PDB entry 8R1X | solution NMR | chains A and C of the 3 polymer chains in the assembly

[Chain A]
Molecule: High mobility group protein D
Organism: Drosophila melanogaster
UniProt: Q05783 (HMGD_DROME); residue numbers follow UniProt; this construct covers 1-112
Chain sequence (112 residues; each row starts with the number of its first residue):
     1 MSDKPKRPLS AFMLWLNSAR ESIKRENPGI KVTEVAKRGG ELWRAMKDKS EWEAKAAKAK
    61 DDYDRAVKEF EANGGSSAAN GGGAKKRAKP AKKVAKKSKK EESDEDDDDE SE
Not modelled in the structure: 1, 75-112
Sequence notes: engineered mutation Phe12 (Tyr in Q05783)
Swiss-Prot annotation at these positions:
  - DNA-binding region: Pro5 to Glu71 (HMG box)
  - modified residue (Phosphoserine): Ser10, Ser103, Ser111
From the paper describing this entry:
  - mutagenesis - Y12F (-11.0 kcal mol-1): unchanged binding to dA2 bulge DNA
  - conformationally variable residues (side-chain flip): Phe12
  - binding site for the 14-nt DNA strand: Met13

[Chain C]
Molecule: 12-nt DNA strand
Sequence (12 nucleotides; numbered 15 to 26; the number before each row is that of its first residue):
    15 GGCTCAATAT CG

[Chain A / chain C interface]
Residue-residue contacts (12; chain A residue first):
  Lys6(A) - DC19(C)  phosphate contact
  Lys6(A) - DA20(C)  phosphate contact
  Arg7(A) - DT18(C)  base contact
  Arg7(A) - DC19(C)  sugar contact
  Leu9(A) - DA20(C)  phosphate contact
  Leu9(A) - DA21(C)  phosphate contact
  Met13(A) - DA20(C)  base contact
  Met13(A) - DA21(C)  sugar contact
  Arg20(A) - DT22(C)  phosphate contact
  Arg20(A) - DA23(C)  phosphate contact
  Val32(A) - DA21(C)  base contact
  Val32(A) - DT22(C)  sugar contact
Interface residues without a listed pair, chain A (9 interface residues in all): Pro8, Asn17, Lys31

[Summary]
Chain A and chain C form an interface of 9 and 6 residues respectively. From UniProt: a DNA-binding region on
chain A. The paper reports a binding site for the 14-nt DNA strand at Met13(A); Y12F of chain A leaves binding
to dA2 bulge DNA unchanged.
Here chain A is High mobility group protein D (Drosophila melanogaster) and chain C is a 12-nt DNA strand.
Entry 8R1X (Solution structure and chemical shift assignments for HMG-D Y12F mutant complexed to a 14:12 dA2
bulge ...) was determined by solution NMR.
